1D5L - chains A and C of the 4 polymer chains in the assembly; structure by X-ray diffraction, 1.90 A resolution.

# Chain A
Protein: Myeloperoxidase
Organism: Homo sapiens
Notes: EC 1.11.1.7; fragment: light chain
Reference sequence: P05164 (PERM_HUMAN); residues 1-104 here correspond to UniProt positions 167-270 (UniProt number = residue number + 166)
Amino-acid sequence (104 residues; each row starts with the number of its first residue):
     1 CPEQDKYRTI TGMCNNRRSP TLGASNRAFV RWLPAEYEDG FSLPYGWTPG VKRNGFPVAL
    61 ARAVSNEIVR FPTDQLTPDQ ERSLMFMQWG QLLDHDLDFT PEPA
Disulfides: Cys1-Cys14
Bound ions: Ca2+: Asp96 (shared with Thr168(C), Phe170(C), Asp172(C), Ser174(C) of chain C)
Ligand contacts:
  - cyanide ion (CYN): Gln91, Asp94, His95
  - heme (HEM): Met87, Gly90, Gln91, Asp94, Asp98, Phe99, Thr100
Swiss-Prot annotation at these positions:
  - active site: His95 (Proton acceptor)
  - binding site (heme b): Asp94
  - binding site (Ca(2+)): Asp96

# Chain C
Protein: Myeloperoxidase
Organism: Homo sapiens
Notes: EC 1.11.1.7; fragment: heavy chain
Reference sequence: P05164 (PERM_HUMAN); residues 113-578 here correspond to UniProt positions 279-744 (UniProt number = residue number + 166)
Amino-acid sequence (466 residues; numbered 113 to 578; the number before each row is that of its first residue):
   113 VNCETSCVQQ PPCFPLKIPP NDPRIKNQAD CIPFFRSCPA CPGSNITIRN QINALTSFVD
   173 ASMVYGSEEP LARNLRNMSN QLGLLAVNQR FQDNGRALLP FDNLHDDPCL LTNRSARIPC
   233 FLAGDTRSSE MPELTSMHTL LLREHNRLAT ELKSLNPRWD GERLYQEARK IVGAMVQIIT
   293 YRDYLPLVLG PTAMRKYLPT YRSYNDSVDP RIANVFTNAF RYGHTLIQPF MFRLDNRYQP
   353 MEPNPRVPLS RVFFASWRVV LEGGIDPILR GLMATPAKLN RQNQIAVDEI RERLFEQVMR
   413 IGLDLPALNM QRSRDHGLPG YNAWRRFCGL PQPETVGQLG TVLRNLKLAR KLMEQYGTPN
   473 NIDIWMGGVS EPLKRKGRVG PLLACIIGTQ FRKLRDGDRF WWENEGVFSM QQRQALAQIS
   533 LPRIICDNTG ITTVSKNNIF MSNSYPRDFV NCSTLPALNL ASWREA
Disulfides: Cys115-Cys125, Cys119-Cys143, Cys221-Cys232, Cys440-Cys497, Cys538-Cys564
Covalently attached groups: N-acetylglucosamine (NAG) linked to Asn189, Asn225; heme (HEM) linked to Glu242, Met243; glycan linked to Asn317
Modified residues: Cys150 (s-hydroxycysteine; CSO)
Differences from the reference sequence: modified residue (150)
Bound ions: Ca2+: Thr168, Phe170, Asp172, Ser174 (shared with Asp96(A) of chain A); heme Fe: His336 (together with cyanide ion)
Ligand contacts:
  - cyanide ion (CYN): Val199, Asn200, Gln201, Pro212, Phe213
  - heme (HEM): Arg239, Tyr296, Thr329, Phe332, Arg333, Tyr334, Gly335, His336, Ile339, Phe365, Leu406, Phe407, Leu417, Leu420, Asn421, Arg424
Swiss-Prot annotation at these positions:
  - binding site (Ca(2+)): Thr168, Phe170, Asp172, Ser174
  - binding site (heme b): Glu242, Met243, His336
  - site: Arg239 (Transition state stabilizer)
  - modified residue: Cys150 (Cysteine sulfenic acid (-SOH))
  - glycosylation (N-linked (GlcNAc...) asparagine): Asn157, Asn189, Asn225, Asn317, Asn563

# How chain A and chain C interact
Pairs across the interface - 311 pairs, chain A then chain C:
  Asp5(A) - Arg511(C)  salt bridge
  Asp5(A) - Phe512(C)
  Lys6(A) - Arg275(C)
  Lys6(A) - Lys282(C)
  Lys6(A) - Phe512(C)
  Tyr7(A) - Arg275(C)
  Tyr7(A) - Gln278(C)
  Tyr7(A) - Glu279(C)  hydrogen bond
  Tyr7(A) - Phe512(C)
  Arg8(A) - Phe170(C)
  Arg8(A) - Val171(C)
  Arg8(A) - Asp172(C)
  Arg8(A) - Arg281(C)  hydrogen bond (backbone-side chain)
  Arg8(A) - Gln289(C)
  Arg8(A) - Asp510(C)  salt bridge
  Arg8(A) - Phe512(C)
  Thr9(A) - Arg281(C)  hydrogen bond (backbone-side chain)
  Ile10(A) - Thr168(C)
  Ile10(A) - Gly178(C)
  Ile10(A) - Ser179(C)
  Ile10(A) - Glu180(C)
  Ile10(A) - Glu181(C)
  Ile10(A) - Ala184(C)  hydrophobic
  Ile10(A) - Tyr277(C)
  Ile10(A) - Arg281(C)
  Thr11(A) - Thr168(C)
  Thr11(A) - Ser179(C)
  Gly12(A) - Thr168(C)
  Gly12(A) - Phe170(C)
  Cys14(A) - Arg511(C)  hydrogen bond (backbone-side chain)
  Asn15(A) - Phe170(C)
  Asn15(A) - Tyr316(C)
  Asn15(A) - Gly509(C)
  Asn15(A) - Asp510(C)  hydrogen bond
  Asn15(A) - Arg511(C)  hydrogen bond (backbone-side chain)
  Asn15(A) - Phe512(C)
  Asn16(A) - Tyr316(C)
  Asn16(A) - Asp318(C)  hydrogen bond (side chain-backbone)
  Arg17(A) - Arg511(C)
  Arg18(A) - Asp318(C)  salt bridge
  Arg18(A) - Ser319(C)  hydrogen bond
  Leu22(A) - Phe170(C)
  Leu22(A) - Pro322(C)
  Leu22(A) - Arg323(C)
  Gly23(A) - Thr168(C)
  Gly23(A) - Ser169(C)  hydrogen bond (backbone-backbone)
  Gly23(A) - Phe170(C)
  Gly23(A) - Arg323(C)
  Ser25(A) - Asn165(C)
  Ser25(A) - Ala166(C)
  Ser25(A) - Leu167(C)
  Ser25(A) - Ser179(C)  hydrogen bond (side chain-backbone)
  Asn26(A) - Ile164(C)
  Asn26(A) - Asn165(C)  hydrogen bond (backbone-backbone)
  Asn26(A) - Ala166(C)
  Asn26(A) - Glu180(C)  hydrogen bond
  Arg27(A) - Ile164(C)
  Arg27(A) - Asn165(C)  hydrogen bond (backbone-backbone)
  Ala28(A) - Ala152(C)  hydrophobic
  Ala28(A) - Asn162(C)
  Ala28(A) - Gln163(C)
  Phe29(A) - Asn162(C)  hydrogen bond (backbone-side chain)
  Phe29(A) - Gln163(C)  hydrogen bond (backbone-backbone)
  Phe29(A) - Ile164(C)
  Phe29(A) - Asn165(C)
  Phe29(A) - Ile324(C)
  Phe29(A) - Asn326(C)
  Phe29(A) - Thr329(C)
  Val30(A) - Asp321(C)
  Val30(A) - Arg323(C)
  Val30(A) - Ile324(C)  hydrogen bond (backbone-backbone)
  Val30(A) - Ala325(C)
  Val30(A) - Asn326(C)  hydrogen bond (backbone-backbone)
  Arg31(A) - Arg161(C)  hydrogen bond (side chain-backbone)
  Arg31(A) - Asn162(C)
  Arg31(A) - Gln163(C)  hydrogen bond
  Arg31(A) - Asn326(C)
  Arg31(A) - His428(C)  hydrogen bond (side chain-backbone)
  Arg31(A) - Gly429(C)
  Arg31(A) - Leu430(C)
  Trp32(A) - Ala325(C)
  Trp32(A) - Val327(C)  hydrophobic
  Trp32(A) - Trp436(C)  hydrophobic
  Trp32(A) - Phe439(C)  hydrophobic
  Trp32(A) - Ile498(C)
  Trp32(A) - Thr501(C)
  Trp32(A) - Gln502(C)
  Trp32(A) - Lys505(C)
  Leu33(A) - Pro431(C)  hydrophobic
  Leu33(A) - Ala435(C)
  Leu33(A) - Trp436(C)  hydrophobic
  Pro34(A) - Pro431(C)
  Ala35(A) - Ile160(C)  hydrophobic
  Ala35(A) - Gly429(C)
  Glu36(A) - Gly429(C)  hydrogen bond (backbone-backbone)
  Glu36(A) - Pro431(C)
  Tyr37(A) - Arg148(C)
  Tyr37(A) - Ile160(C)  hydrophobic
  Tyr37(A) - Arg161(C)  hydrogen bond (side chain-backbone)
  Tyr37(A) - Gln163(C)  hydrogen bond
  Tyr37(A) - Asp427(C)
  Tyr37(A) - His428(C)  hydrogen bond (side chain-backbone)
  Tyr37(A) - Gly429(C)
  Phe41(A) - Asn157(C)
  Phe41(A) - Thr159(C)
  Phe41(A) - Ile160(C)
  Phe41(A) - Arg161(C)  hydrogen bond (backbone-backbone)
  Ser42(A) - Arg148(C)  hydrogen bond (backbone-side chain)
  Ser42(A) - Arg161(C)
  Pro44(A) - Phe126(C)  hydrophobic
  Pro44(A) - Arg148(C)
  Pro44(A) - Arg426(C)
  Pro44(A) - Asp427(C)
  Tyr45(A) - Phe126(C)
  Tyr45(A) - Arg426(C)
  Gly46(A) - Phe126(C)
  Trp47(A) - Gln121(C)  hydrogen bond (backbone-side chain)
  Trp47(A) - Cys125(C)
  Trp47(A) - Phe126(C)  hydrophobic
  Arg53(A) - Leu430(C)  hydrogen bond (side chain-backbone)
  Arg53(A) - Pro431(C)
  Arg53(A) - Gly432(C)
  Arg53(A) - Asn473(C)  hydrogen bond (backbone-side chain)
  Asn54(A) - Asn473(C)
  Phe56(A) - Tyr468(C)
  Phe56(A) - Gly469(C)
  Phe56(A) - Thr470(C)
  Phe56(A) - Asn473(C)
  Val58(A) - Arg426(C)
  Ala59(A) - Arg426(C)  hydrogen bond (backbone-side chain)
  Ala59(A) - Gln467(C)
  Leu60(A) - Lys129(C)
  Leu60(A) - Ile130(C)
  Leu60(A) - Pro131(C)
  Ala61(A) - Ala419(C)
  Ala61(A) - Met422(C)
  Ala61(A) - Gln423(C)
  Ala61(A) - Arg426(C)
  Arg62(A) - Lys129(C)
  Arg62(A) - Pro131(C)
  Arg62(A) - Asp134(C)  salt bridge
  Arg62(A) - Arg136(C)
  Arg62(A) - Ile144(C)
  Arg62(A) - Arg403(C)  hydrogen bond (side chain-backbone)
  Arg62(A) - Glu404(C)  salt bridge
  Arg62(A) - Asp416(C)  salt bridge
  Arg62(A) - Ala419(C)
  Ala63(A) - Gln467(C)
  Val64(A) - Met422(C)  hydrophobic
  Val64(A) - Gln467(C)
  Val64(A) - Tyr468(C)
  Val64(A) - Met478(C)  hydrophobic
  Ser65(A) - Arg403(C)  hydrogen bond
  Ser65(A) - Asp416(C)  hydrogen bond
  Ser65(A) - Pro418(C)
  Ser65(A) - Met422(C)
  Asn66(A) - Pro131(C)
  Asn66(A) - Asp134(C)  hydrogen bond
  Asn66(A) - Pro135(C)
  Asn66(A) - Arg403(C)  hydrogen bond
  Glu67(A) - Lys463(C)
  Glu67(A) - Gln467(C)
  Ile68(A) - Ile397(C)
  Ile68(A) - Leu460(C)  hydrophobic
  Ile68(A) - Lys463(C)
  Ile68(A) - Leu464(C)  hydrophobic
  Ile68(A) - Gln467(C)
  Ile68(A) - Met478(C)  hydrophobic
  Val69(A) - Ala398(C)
  Val69(A) - Arg403(C)
  Val69(A) - Pro418(C)  hydrophobic
  Val69(A) - Met478(C)  hydrophobic
  Arg70(A) - Arg403(C)
  Phe71(A) - Lys390(C)
  Phe71(A) - Asn395(C)
  Phe71(A) - Gln396(C)
  Phe71(A) - Ile397(C)
  Phe71(A) - Ala398(C)
  Phe71(A) - Val399(C)
  Gln75(A) - Gln396(C)  hydrogen bond (backbone-side chain)
  Leu76(A) - Gln340(C)
  Leu76(A) - Pro341(C)
  Leu76(A) - Lys390(C)
  Leu76(A) - Gln396(C)
  Leu76(A) - Val399(C)  hydrophobic
  Thr77(A) - Lys390(C)
  Thr77(A) - Leu391(C)  hydrogen bond (backbone-backbone)
  Thr77(A) - Arg393(C)  hydrogen bond
  Thr77(A) - Gln396(C)  hydrogen bond
  Pro78(A) - Pro388(C)  hydrophobic
  Pro78(A) - Ala389(C)
  Asp79(A) - Pro388(C)
  Asp79(A) - Ala389(C)  hydrogen bond (backbone-backbone)
  Asp79(A) - Leu391(C)
  Asp79(A) - Arg490(C)  salt bridge
  Asp79(A) - Asn555(C)  hydrogen bond (backbone-side chain)
  Gln80(A) - Asn555(C)
  Glu81(A) - Arg490(C)  salt bridge
  Glu81(A) - Phe552(C)
  Glu81(A) - Met553(C)
  Arg82(A) - Leu299(C)  hydrogen bond (side chain-backbone)
  Arg82(A) - Pro388(C)
  Arg82(A) - Ala389(C)  hydrogen bond (backbone-backbone)
  Arg82(A) - Lys488(C)  hydrogen bond (side chain-backbone)
  Arg82(A) - Arg490(C)
  Arg82(A) - Phe552(C)
  Arg82(A) - Met553(C)
  Arg82(A) - Asn555(C)  hydrogen bond (backbone-side chain)
  Ser83(A) - Leu384(C)
  Ser83(A) - Met385(C)
  Ser83(A) - Thr387(C)
  Ser83(A) - Ala389(C)
  Ser83(A) - Ile551(C)  hydrogen bond (side chain-backbone)
  Ser83(A) - Phe552(C)  hydrogen bond (backbone-backbone)
  Ser83(A) - Ser554(C)
  Ser83(A) - Asn555(C)
  Leu84(A) - Leu338(C)
  Leu84(A) - Gln340(C)
  Leu84(A) - Phe344(C)  hydrophobic
  Leu84(A) - Leu384(C)  hydrogen bond (backbone-backbone)
  Leu84(A) - Thr387(C)  hydrogen bond (backbone-backbone)
  Leu84(A) - Pro388(C)
  Leu84(A) - Ala389(C)
  Met85(A) - Met249(C)  hydrophobic
  Met85(A) - Leu384(C)  hydrogen bond (backbone-backbone)
  Met85(A) - Leu533(C)  hydrophobic
  Met85(A) - Ile551(C)  hydrophobic
  Met85(A) - Phe552(C)
  Phe86(A) - Tyr296(C)
  Phe86(A) - Leu299(C)
  Phe86(A) - Val300(C)  hydrophobic
  Phe86(A) - Tyr334(C)
  Phe86(A) - Leu338(C)  hydrophobic
  Phe86(A) - Arg490(C)
  Phe86(A) - Phe552(C)  hydrophobic
  Met87(A) - Leu338(C)  hydrophobic
  Met87(A) - Ile339(C)  hydrophobic
  Gln88(A) - Met243(C)
  Gln88(A) - Glu245(C)
  Gln88(A) - Leu246(C)  hydrogen bond (side chain-backbone)
  Gln88(A) - Met249(C)
  Gln88(A) - Leu384(C)
  Trp89(A) - Met249(C)  hydrophobic
  Trp89(A) - Val288(C)
  Trp89(A) - Ile291(C)  hydrophobic
  Trp89(A) - Thr292(C)  hydrogen bond
  Trp89(A) - Tyr296(C)
  Trp89(A) - Leu533(C)  hydrophobic
  Trp89(A) - Phe552(C)  hydrophobic
  Gly90(A) - Tyr296(C)
  Gly90(A) - Phe332(C)
  Gln91(A) - Glu242(C)  hydrogen bond
  Gln91(A) - Met243(C)
  Gln91(A) - Leu246(C)
  Leu92(A) - Met175(C)
  Leu92(A) - Leu246(C)  hydrophobic
  Leu92(A) - Met249(C)  hydrophobic
  Leu92(A) - His250(C)
  Leu93(A) - Thr292(C)
  Leu93(A) - Tyr296(C)  hydrophobic
  Leu93(A) - Phe503(C)  hydrophobic
  Asp94(A) - Arg239(C)  salt bridge
  Asp94(A) - Phe332(C)
  His95(A) - Leu167(C)
  His95(A) - Met175(C)
  His95(A) - Asp237(C)  salt bridge
  His95(A) - Arg239(C)  hydrogen bond
  His95(A) - Leu246(C)
  Asp96(A) - Thr168(C)
  Asp96(A) - Phe170(C)
  Asp96(A) - Val171(C)
  Asp96(A) - Asp172(C)  hydrogen bond (side chain-backbone)
  Asp96(A) - Ala173(C)  hydrogen bond (side chain-backbone)
  Asp96(A) - Ser174(C)  hydrogen bond
  Asp96(A) - Met175(C)
  Asp96(A) - Val288(C)
  Leu97(A) - Asn165(C)  hydrogen bond (backbone-side chain)
  Leu97(A) - Thr168(C)
  Leu97(A) - Ser169(C)
  Leu97(A) - Val171(C)  hydrophobic
  Leu97(A) - Ile324(C)
  Leu97(A) - Phe328(C)  hydrophobic
  Leu97(A) - Phe503(C)  hydrophobic
  Leu97(A) - Leu506(C)  hydrophobic
  Asp98(A) - Asn165(C)
  Asp98(A) - Leu167(C)
  Asp98(A) - Arg239(C)  hydrogen bond (backbone-side chain)
  Asp98(A) - Phe328(C)
  Asp98(A) - Thr329(C)
  Phe99(A) - Ile164(C)
  Phe99(A) - Asn165(C)  hydrogen bond (backbone-side chain)
  Phe99(A) - Ala166(C)  hydrogen bond (backbone-backbone)
  Phe99(A) - Leu167(C)  hydrophobic
  Phe99(A) - Thr238(C)
  Phe99(A) - Arg239(C)
  Thr100(A) - Ser149(C)
  Thr100(A) - Gln163(C)
  Thr100(A) - Ile164(C)
  Thr100(A) - His428(C)
  Pro101(A) - Ser149(C)
  Pro101(A) - Cys150(C)  hydrogen bond (backbone-backbone)
  Pro101(A) - Ile164(C)
  Glu102(A) - Phe147(C)
  Glu102(A) - Arg148(C)
  Glu102(A) - Cys150(C)
  Glu102(A) - Arg424(C)  salt bridge
  Pro103(A) - Pro124(C)  hydrophobic
  Pro103(A) - Phe147(C)
  Pro103(A) - Arg148(C)
  Pro103(A) - Cys150(C)
  Ala104(A) - Phe147(C)
Also at the interface, not in a pair above, chain A (86 interface residues in all): Ala24, Gly40, Leu43, Pro57, Thr73
Also at the interface, not in a pair above, chain C (153 interface residues in all): Gln122, Pro123, Leu128, Ser156, Tyr177, Leu253, Gly335, Leu381, Asp400, Asn472, Asp475, Trp477, Gly489, Trp513, Ile537

# Overview
86 residues of chain A and 153 residues of chain C are in contact; the contacts include 62 hydrogen bonds and
11 salt bridges. Polar pairs include Asp5(A)-Arg511(C), Arg8(A)-Asp510(C) and Arg18(A)-Asp318(C). Bound to
chain A: cyanide ion and heme. Chain C binds cyanide ion.
Chain A is Myeloperoxidase and chain C is Myeloperoxidase, both from Homo sapiens; the structure, Crystal
structure of cyanide-bound human myeloperoxidase isoform C at ph 5.5, was determined by X-ray diffraction
(same publication as 1DNU, 1DNW and 1D7W).
